Entry 4WAN (X-ray diffraction, 1.80 A resolution); this record covers chains A and G of the 8 polymer chains in the assembly.

== Chain A (and G) ==
Protein: Branchpoint-bridging protein
Organism: Saccharomyces cerevisiae
Notes: chain G of this document is another copy of the same molecule, construct and numbering; everything in this record applies to it too
Reference sequence: Q12186 (BBP_YEAST); numbering as in UniProt (aligned over 144-271)
Chain sequence (129 residues; row label = number of the first residue in the row):
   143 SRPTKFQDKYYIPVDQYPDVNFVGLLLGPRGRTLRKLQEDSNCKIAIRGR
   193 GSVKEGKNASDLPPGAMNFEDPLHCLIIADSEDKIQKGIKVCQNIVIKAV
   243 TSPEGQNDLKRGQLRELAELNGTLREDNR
Not modelled in the structure: 143-144, 269-271 (chain G: 143-146, 198-203, 269-271)
Sequence notes: expression tag (143)

== Chain A / chain G interface ==
Pairs across the interface - 27 pairs, chain A then chain G:
  Y153(A) - D150(G)
  Y153(A) - Q228(G)
  Y153(A) - I231(G)  hydrophobic
  Y153(A) - Q235(G)  hydrogen bond (backbone-side chain)
  P155(A) - Q235(G)
  D157(A) - K232(G)  salt bridge
  Q158(A) - K232(G)
  Q158(A) - Q235(G)  hydrogen bond
  Q158(A) - N236(G)
  Y159(A) - I239(G)
  D213(A) - E224(G)
  P214(A) - Q228(G)
  E224(A) - D213(G)
  Q228(A) - Y153(G)
  Q228(A) - P214(G)
  K232(A) - D157(G)  salt bridge
  K232(A) - Q158(G)
  Q235(A) - Y153(G)  hydrogen bond (side chain-backbone)
  Q235(A) - P155(G)
  Q235(A) - Q158(G)  hydrogen bond
  N236(A) - Q158(G)  hydrogen bond
  I239(A) - P155(G)  hydrophobic
  I239(A) - Y159(G)
  V242(A) - I239(G)  hydrophobic
  V242(A) - T243(G)
  T243(A) - Y159(G)
  T243(A) - V242(G)
Interface residues without a listed pair, chain A (19 interface residues in all): D150, I154, E212, I231
Interface residues without a listed pair, chain G (18 interface residues in all): I154

== Overview ==
19 residues of chain A and 18 residues of chain G are in contact, with 5 hydrogen bonds and 2 salt bridges.
Among the polar pairs are D157(A)-K232(G), Y153(A)-Q235(G) and Q158(A)-Q235(G).
Both chains are Branchpoint-bridging protein (Saccharomyces cerevisiae). Entry 4WAN (Crystal structure of Msl5
protein in complex with RNA at 1.8 A) was determined by X-ray diffraction, deposited together with 4WAL.
